Entry 7MSK (X-ray diffraction, 2.06 A resolution); this record covers chains A and B.

Chain A (and B):
Molecule: Glyco_trans_2-like domain-containing protein
Organism: Bacillus thuringiensis serovar andalousiensis BGSC 4AW1
Notes: chain B of this document is another copy of the same molecule, construct and numbering; everything in this record applies to it too
UniProtKB: C3GCL5 (C3GCL5_BACTU); numbering as in UniProt (aligned over 1-424)
Sequence (430 residues; each row starts with the number of its first residue; numbers below 1 keep their minus sign (Gly-5 is residue -5)):
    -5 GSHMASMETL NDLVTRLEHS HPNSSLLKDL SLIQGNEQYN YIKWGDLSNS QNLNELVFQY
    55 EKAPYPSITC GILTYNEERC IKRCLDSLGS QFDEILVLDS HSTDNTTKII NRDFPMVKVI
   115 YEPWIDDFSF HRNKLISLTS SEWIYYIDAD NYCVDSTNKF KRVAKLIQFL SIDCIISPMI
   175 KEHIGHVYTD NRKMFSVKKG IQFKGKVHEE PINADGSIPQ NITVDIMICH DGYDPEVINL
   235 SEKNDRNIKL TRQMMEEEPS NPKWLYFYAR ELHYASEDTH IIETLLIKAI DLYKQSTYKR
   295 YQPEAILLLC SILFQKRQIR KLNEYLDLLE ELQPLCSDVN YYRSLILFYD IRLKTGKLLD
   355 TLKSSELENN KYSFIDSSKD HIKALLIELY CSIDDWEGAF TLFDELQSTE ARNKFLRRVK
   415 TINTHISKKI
Not modelled in the structure: -5 to -1, 421-424 (chain B: -5 to -2, 420-424)
Sequence notes: expression tag (-5 to 0)
Metal / ion sites: Mg2+: Asp144 (together with U2F)
Small-molecule neighbours: U2F (uridine-5'-diphosphate-2-deoxy-2-fluoro-alpha-D-glucose): Leu67, Thr68, Tyr69, Glu71, Ser94, Trp118, Phe122, Arg126, Asp142, Ala143, Asp144, Lys187, Val201, His202, Glu203, His224, Tyr227, Lys237, Arg240

How chain A and chain B interact:
Contacting residue pairs (100):
  Ile178(A) - Ser402(B)
  Ile178(A) - Thr403(B)  hydrogen bond (backbone-side chain)
  Ile178(A) - Glu404(B)
  His180(A) - Ile369(B)  hydrogen bond (side chain-backbone)
  His180(A) - Asp370(B)
  Val181(A) - Ser371(B)  hydrogen bond (backbone-side chain)
  Pro297(A) - Phe368(B)  hydrophobic
  Glu298(A) - Phe368(B)
  Leu301(A) - Phe368(B)  hydrophobic
  Leu301(A) - Ile369(B)  hydrophobic
  Gln327(A) - Tyr366(B)  hydrogen bond
  Gln327(A) - Phe368(B)
  Leu329(A) - Lys365(B)
  Leu329(A) - Tyr366(B)  hydrogen bond (backbone-backbone)
  Cys330(A) - Tyr366(B)
  Cys330(A) - Phe368(B)  hydrophobic
  Ser331(A) - Glu360(B)
  Ser331(A) - Lys365(B)
  Ser331(A) - Tyr366(B)  hydrogen bond (backbone-backbone)
  Ser331(A) - Lys373(B)  hydrogen bond
  Asp332(A) - Ser367(B)  hydrogen bond
  Asp332(A) - Phe368(B)  hydrogen bond (side chain-backbone)
  Asp332(A) - Ile369(B)
  Asp332(A) - His375(B)  salt bridge
  Asn334(A) - Ser359(B)
  Asn334(A) - Glu360(B)  hydrogen bond
  Asn334(A) - Lys365(B)
  Tyr335(A) - His375(B)
  Tyr335(A) - Ile376(B)  hydrophobic
  Tyr335(A) - Leu379(B)
  Ser338(A) - Leu352(B)
  Ser338(A) - Leu356(B)
  Ser338(A) - Leu379(B)
  Leu341(A) - Leu352(B)  hydrophobic
  Phe342(A) - Leu352(B)
  Phe342(A) - Leu379(B)  hydrophobic
  Phe342(A) - Glu382(B)
  Phe342(A) - Leu383(B)  hydrophobic
  Phe342(A) - Ser386(B)
  Ile345(A) - Thr349(B)
  Lys348(A) - Lys348(B)
  Thr349(A) - Ile345(B)
  Leu352(A) - Ser338(B)
  Leu352(A) - Phe342(B)
  Leu356(A) - Ser338(B)
  Ser359(A) - Asn334(B)
  Glu360(A) - Ser331(B)  hydrogen bond
  Glu360(A) - Asn334(B)  hydrogen bond
  Lys365(A) - Leu329(B)
  Lys365(A) - Ser331(B)
  Lys365(A) - Asn334(B)
  Tyr366(A) - Gln327(B)  hydrogen bond
  Tyr366(A) - Leu329(B)  hydrogen bond (backbone-backbone)
  Tyr366(A) - Cys330(B)
  Tyr366(A) - Ser331(B)  hydrogen bond (backbone-backbone)
  Ser367(A) - Asp332(B)  hydrogen bond
  Phe368(A) - Pro297(B)  hydrophobic
  Phe368(A) - Glu298(B)
  Phe368(A) - Leu301(B)  hydrophobic
  Phe368(A) - Gln327(B)
  Phe368(A) - Cys330(B)  hydrophobic
  Phe368(A) - Asp332(B)  hydrogen bond (backbone-side chain)
  Ile369(A) - His180(B)  hydrogen bond (backbone-side chain)
  Ile369(A) - Leu301(B)  hydrophobic
  Ile369(A) - Asp332(B)
  Asp370(A) - His180(B)  salt bridge
  Lys373(A) - Ser331(B)
  His375(A) - Asp332(B)  salt bridge
  His375(A) - Tyr335(B)
  Ile376(A) - Ser331(B)
  Ile376(A) - Tyr335(B)  hydrophobic
  Leu379(A) - Tyr335(B)
  Leu379(A) - Ser338(B)
  Leu379(A) - Leu339(B)  hydrophobic
  Leu379(A) - Phe342(B)  hydrophobic
  Glu382(A) - Phe342(B)
  Leu383(A) - Phe342(B)  hydrophobic
  Ser386(A) - Ser386(B)  hydrogen bond (backbone-side chain)
  Asp388(A) - Arg412(B)  salt bridge
  Trp390(A) - Trp390(B)  hydrophobic
  Trp390(A) - Arg412(B)
  Trp390(A) - Ile416(B)  hydrophobic
  Glu391(A) - Thr415(B)
  Glu391(A) - His419(B)  salt bridge
  Phe394(A) - Ile416(B)  hydrophobic
  Phe394(A) - His419(B)
  Gln401(A) - Ile178(B)
  Gln401(A) - Gly179(B)
  Ser402(A) - Ile178(B)
  Thr403(A) - Ile178(B)  hydrogen bond (backbone-backbone)
  Glu404(A) - Ile178(B)
  Glu404(A) - His180(B)
  Arg412(A) - Asp388(B)  salt bridge
  Arg412(A) - Trp390(B)
  Val413(A) - Ile416(B)  hydrophobic
  Ile416(A) - Trp390(B)
  His419(A) - Glu391(B)  salt bridge
  His419(A) - Phe394(B)
  Ile420(A) - Val413(B)  hydrophobic
  Ile420(A) - Asn417(B)
Other interface residues (no listed pair), chain A (55 interface residues in all): Gly179, Pro328, Tyr336, Leu339, Ser371, Asn417
Other interface residues (no listed pair), chain B (56 interface residues in all): Thr183, Pro328, Tyr336, Leu341, Gln401, Lys408

Overview:
55 residues of chain A and 56 residues of chain B are in contact; the contacts include 20 hydrogen bonds and 7
salt bridges. Polar contacts include Asp332(A)-His375(B), Asp370(A)-His180(B) and Asp388(A)-Arg412(B). Ligands
of chain A: compound U2F.
Both chains are Glyco_trans_2-like domain-containing protein (Bacillus thuringiensis serovar andalousiensis
BGSC 4AW1). Entry 7MSK (ThuS glycosin S-glycosyltransferase) was determined by X-ray diffraction (same
publication as 7MSN and 7MSP).
